PDB entry 5NHZ | X-ray diffraction, 1.85 A resolution | chain A

# Chain A
Name: Beta-lactamase class B VIM-2
Source organism: Pseudomonas aeruginosa
UniProt: Q9K2N0 (Q9K2N0_PSEAI); the author numbering skips numbers that UniProt does not, so the offset changes along the chain: -1 to 45 = UniProt 1-47; 47-64 = UniProt 48-65; 66-100 = UniProt 66-100; 102-107 = UniProt 101-106; 6 more segments
Amino-acid sequence (266 residues; each row starts with the number of its first residue; note: 36 numbers in that range are skipped by the numbering (no residue carries them; nothing is unmodelled there); numbers below 1 keep their minus sign (Met-1 is residue -1)):
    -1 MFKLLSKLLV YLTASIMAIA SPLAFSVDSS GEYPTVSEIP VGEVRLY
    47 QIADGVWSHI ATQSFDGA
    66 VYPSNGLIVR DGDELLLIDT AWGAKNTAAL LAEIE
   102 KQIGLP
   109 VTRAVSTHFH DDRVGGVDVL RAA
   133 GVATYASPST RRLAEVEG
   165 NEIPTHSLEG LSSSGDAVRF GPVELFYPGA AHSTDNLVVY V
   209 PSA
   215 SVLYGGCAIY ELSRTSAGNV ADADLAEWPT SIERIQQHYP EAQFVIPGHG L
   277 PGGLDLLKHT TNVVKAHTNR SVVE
Unresolved in the structure: -1 to 29, 296-300
Ion coordination: Zn2+ site 1: His116, His118, His196; Zn2+ site 2: Asp120, Cys221, His263
Ligand contacts: 8XZ: Phe61, Tyr67, Trp87, His116, His118, Asp119, Asp120, Arg121, His196, Cys221, Arg228, Gly232, Asn233, His263

# In short
Chain A binds 8XZ. His116, His118 and His196 coordinate Zn2+ site 1. The Zn2+ site 2 is built by Asp120,
Cys221 and His263.
Chain A is Beta-lactamase class B VIM-2 (Pseudomonas aeruginosa); the structure, VIM-2_10b.
Metallo-beta-Lactamase Inhibitors by Bioisosteric Replacement: Preparation, Activity and Binding, was
determined by X-ray diffraction (same publication as 5NI0 and 5MM9).
